9I8M - chains K and L of the 27 polymer chains in the assembly; structure by electron microscopy, 4.30 A resolution (low resolution: residue-level contacts below are approximate; hydrogen-bond / salt-bridge calls are withheld).

== Chain K ==
Protein: Gamma-tubulin complex component
Source organism: Xenopus laevis
Reference sequence: Q642S3 (Q642S3_XENLA); residues 1-666 here = UniProt positions 1-666
Chain sequence (666 residues; row label = number of the first residue in the row):
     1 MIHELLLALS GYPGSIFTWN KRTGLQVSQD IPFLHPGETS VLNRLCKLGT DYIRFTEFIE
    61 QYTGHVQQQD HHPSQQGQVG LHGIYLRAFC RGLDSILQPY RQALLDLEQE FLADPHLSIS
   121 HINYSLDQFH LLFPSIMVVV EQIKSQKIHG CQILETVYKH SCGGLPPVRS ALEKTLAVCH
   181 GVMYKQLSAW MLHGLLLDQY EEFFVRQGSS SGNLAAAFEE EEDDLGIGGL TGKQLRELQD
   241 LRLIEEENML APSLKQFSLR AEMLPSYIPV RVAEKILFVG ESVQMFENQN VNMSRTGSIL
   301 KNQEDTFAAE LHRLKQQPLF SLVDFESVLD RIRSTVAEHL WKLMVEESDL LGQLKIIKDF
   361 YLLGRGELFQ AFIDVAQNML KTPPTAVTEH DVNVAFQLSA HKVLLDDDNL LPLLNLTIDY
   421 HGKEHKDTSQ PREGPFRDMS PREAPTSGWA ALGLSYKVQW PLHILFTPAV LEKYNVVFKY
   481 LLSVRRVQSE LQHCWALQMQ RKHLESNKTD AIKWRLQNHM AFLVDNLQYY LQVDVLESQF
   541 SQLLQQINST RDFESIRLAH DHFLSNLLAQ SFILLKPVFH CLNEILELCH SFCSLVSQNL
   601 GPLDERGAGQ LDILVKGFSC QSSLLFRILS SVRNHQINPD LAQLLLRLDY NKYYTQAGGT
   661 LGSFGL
Disordered / not traced: 65-80, 209-252, 348-666

== Chain L ==
Protein: Gamma-tubulin complex component 6
Source organism: Xenopus laevis
Reference sequence: A0A974HT83 (A0A974HT83_XENLA); numbering as in UniProt (aligned over 1-1698)
Chain sequence (1698 residues; each row starts with the number of its first residue):
     1 MDSITKLFGD LCESHMVGFP WRTALNSRKH SKNRTKQTLK KLAYDTLFVH LFQDEARKLQ
    61 PNCTRLPVKN KIIMLSFNLR ICGMSSEADR LEELVEYLEQ SNGIQISDLH AVLELLVELS
   121 GTGPPQLLPP KRDYFKNNKY VGRNVKYQGY DYYDVQVFEA DLGTTVAYQE LEISTTIQRT
   181 LQIMEAAPGT GLPALSFFSQ NDLSTDKFEK ETRGSLFGAL VHSRTNDMDI KLDMPPVPEN
   241 ADLSGLAIKV PQSIDQSEDE GFQSASNMTP DSQSEPSMTP DIDVWEAVLT YGPSKRRCWE
   301 RIGCPPGKRE EPYVTEAGRE AFDKLYKLHE GGLQILSATT LQPQLVLLEE TDLVKAVLNV
   361 LIGVVSSTFS YNQALQSFAV KQGVYISGTS PDNVSSLLTQ VAEYGTYYTR LSHFSLLTVL
   421 DSSHSNGLVF QAFTSGLRKY LQYYRACVLS TPASLTLLTI SFLFRKLGRQ LRYLAELCCI
   481 GTLVTSATRG ISTAFPTGVK LLSYLYKEAL ENSSNENYPV LLSLLKTSCE PYTRFIYDWV
   541 YSGVFRDVCG EFMIQVNEDY LGFRDKRYWT HGYVLISKEV EDCVPVFLKH VANEIYICGK
   601 TINLLKLCCP KHYICWSDIP VPRISVTFSL EELKEMEKDC AVYVARMERI ARHSCISKEQ
   661 KALQTEIARQ ELIIQARETT EKVFETFKDR KLAEKLSLDT KKRELFQKLK DQYEKEQERR
   721 LTTKQEEADD DFSYAREIRD REKRLKALEE ELELKTRQEL IEHYSRLSEE ATRKEQRALW
   781 KLQRHKLETI RLKFFLEEQK RMQDLVANFP VDICEENLGV LPDGEISHQT DNTNDAGLGN
   841 IENEKSVPEQ HALHNNNDEV YTAQNCISKS ESLCVDVTLP TENVHSQTSN ASVLGVPSFD
   901 SNLCTPDVDI IDFLPTLPSE NQEVAVVQSL VDDALISIGS DLNTDTKDKE SLCALKSDLQ
   961 ESSTGSEYDF KTILKPIACT QVSQGHIKIG EYSSNVQPAR PRWSTHGHSS DSNIKIGNYV
  1021 SDINVHQPKH SQHGHSSDSN INISDHMSDV EPRLPRLNLH GHISTGHIKV GEYASDVEPS
  1081 TPRHSVHGHA SQGNIKIGEN VSDVKLSRPR WNIHGHVSDA NIKIGENTSE IAPLRPRWNI
  1141 HGHASQSHIK IGELVSDIEP SQPRRTPFGH PSQSSIPIGD QPVEKYAQKS ESEVHSSNST
  1201 IQHLLYSNIP DKNKDTGGTL TDSPVPVPDQ GNSNDDTEKR SSTLEQRVQA ADSVCDGEAS
  1261 PNTAQSLPCM SDTLDFGTNG EENVGNDDHT WEKQQEYLKG LAEKYCLEKY QDSYELMSHP
  1321 PVLHLYSNVM PNRFSFPTDS DIKSATDETT VQLIELLSLP VLMKYSVTAP MVSHVYLVNK
  1381 AIVDYYFVEL KMERHFEAMR HFLLMEDGEF AQSLSDMLFE KLGSGQTPSE LLNPLVLNSI
  1441 LNKALQYSLH GDSSLASNLT FALKYLPEVF TPTAPDALSC LELKYKVDWP LNIVITDTCM
  1501 NKYSRIFSFL LQLKHMVWTL RDVWFHLKRT ALVNQASNSV QYRQLQLYRH EMQHFVKVIQ
  1561 GYIANQILHV TWCEFRNKLS AVSNLEEIYK THADYLNKAL FRGLLTEKAA PLMNIIHSIF
  1621 SLILKFRLQL ISQSWICDTG KQMAVHPNFG LMQQSYNTFK YYSDFLFEVV SKLVNRGYQP
  1681 HLEDFLLRIN FNSYYKQS
Disordered / not traced: 1-2, 18-30, 54-65, 122-154, 185-205, 255-310, 480-493, 609-1357, 1379-1698
Differences from the reference sequence: conflict Asp392 (Glu in A0A974HT83), Val394 (Ile in A0A974HT83)

== How chain K and chain L interact ==
Residue-residue contacts (73; chain K residue first):
  Met1(K) with Gly318(L); Arg319(L); Phe322(L)
  Ile2(K) with Thr315(L); Arg319(L)
  His3(K) with Arg319(L); Ser390(L)
  Glu4(K) with Arg319(L); Phe322(L); Thr389(L); Ser390(L); Asn393(L)
  Leu7(K) with Asn393(L); Val394(L); Leu458(L)
  Ser10(K) with Phe462(L)
  Tyr12(K) with Asn393(L); Leu397(L); Gln400(L)
  Pro13(K) with Asp392(L); Ser396(L)
  Gly14(K) with Asn393(L)
  Ser15(K) with Tyr326(L); His329(L); Glu330(L)
  Ile16(K) with Tyr326(L); His329(L)
  Pro32(K) with Leu325(L)
  Phe33(K) with Val314(L)
  Leu34(K) with Val314(L)
  Glu38(K) with Tyr313(L); Val314(L); Thr315(L)
  Thr56(K) with Arg469(L)
  Ile59(K) with Arg469(L)
  Glu60(K) with Arg469(L); Arg472(L)
  Thr63(K) with Arg472(L)
  Gly64(K) with Arg472(L)
  Ile84(K) with Ser513(L)
  Arg87(K) with Glu511(L); Ser513(L)
  Ala88(K) with Ser513(L)
  Arg91(K) with Ser514(L); Glu516(L)
  Arg101(K) with Phe462(L)
  Leu105(K) with Thr459(L)
  Glu108(K) with Thr456(L); Leu458(L)
  Phe111(K) with Arg319(L)
  Pro115(K) with Gly318(L)
  His116(K) with Glu316(L); Ala317(L)
  Leu117(K) with Thr315(L); Glu316(L)
  Ser118(K) with Glu316(L)
  Ile119(K) with Thr315(L)
  Lys185(K) with Asn512(L); Ser513(L)
  Ser188(K) with Leu1359(L)
  Leu192(K) with Leu1359(L); Val1361(L); Leu1362(L)
  Leu197(K) with Val1361(L)
  Glu287(K) with Phe587(L); Tyr1365(L)
  Asn290(K) with His590(L); Tyr1376(L)
  Val291(K) with Thr1368(L)
  Asn292(K) with Ala1369(L); Val1372(L)
  Ser298(K) with Tyr1365(L); Ser1366(L)
Interface residues without a listed pair, chain K (54 interface residues in all): Phe17, Ile31, His35, Tyr52, Asp94, Leu104, Leu112, Val182, Ala189, Leu195, Ile299, Leu300
Interface residues without a listed pair, chain L (48 interface residues in all): Pro391, Leu455, Arg465, Tyr473, Leu510, Asn517

== In short ==
54 residues of chain K face 48 of chain L across their interface.
Here chain K is Gamma-tubulin complex component and chain L is Gamma-tubulin complex component 6, both from
Xenopus laevis. Entry 9I8M (NEDD1-bound native vertebrate gamma-tubulin ring complex from Xenopus laevis,
focused reconstruction) was determined by electron microscopy.
